PDB entry 2A2X | X-ray diffraction, 2.44 A resolution | chains H and P of the 3 polymer chains in the assembly

== Chain H ==
Name: Thrombin heavy chain
From: Homo sapiens
Notes: EC 3.4.21.5
Reference sequence: P00734 (THRB_HUMAN); the construct lacks a stretch of the UniProt sequence and is renumbered around it, so the offset changes along the chain: 16-36 = UniProt 364-384; 37-60 = UniProt 386-409; 61-77 = UniProt 419-435; 78-97 = UniProt 437-456; 7 more segments
Amino-acid sequence (259 residues; each row starts with the number of its first residue; note: 3 numbers in that range are skipped by the numbering (no residue carries them; nothing is unmodelled there); a row labelled like 60A-60I holds insertion residues (60A, then the next letters in order)):
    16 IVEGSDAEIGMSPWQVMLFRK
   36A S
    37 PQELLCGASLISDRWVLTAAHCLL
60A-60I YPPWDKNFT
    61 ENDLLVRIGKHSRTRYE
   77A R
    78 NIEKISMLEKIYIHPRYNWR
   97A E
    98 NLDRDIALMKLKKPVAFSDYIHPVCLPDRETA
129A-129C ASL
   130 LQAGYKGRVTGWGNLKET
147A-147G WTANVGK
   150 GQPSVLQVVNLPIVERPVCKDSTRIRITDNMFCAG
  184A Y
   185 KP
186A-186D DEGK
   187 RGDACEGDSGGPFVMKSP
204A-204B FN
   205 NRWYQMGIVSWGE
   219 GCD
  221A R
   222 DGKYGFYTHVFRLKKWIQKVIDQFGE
Unresolved in the structure: 147A-147G, 246-247
Swiss-Prot annotation at these positions:
  - region: Ala183 to Val200 (High affinity receptor-binding region which is also known as the TP508 peptide)
  - active site (Charge relay system): His57, Asp102, Ser195
  - glycosylation: Asn60G (N-linked (GlcNAc...) (complex) asparagine)
Disulfides: Cys42-Cys58, Cys168-Cys182, Cys191-Cys220
Small-molecule neighbours: NA9 (N-(carboxymethyl)-3-cyclohexyl-D-alanyl-N-({6-[amino(imino)methyl]pyridin-3-yl}methyl)-n~2~-methyl-L-alaninamide): His57, Tyr60A, Trp60D, Glu97A, Asn98, Leu99, Ile174, Asp189, Ala190, Cys191, Glu192, Ser195, Val213, Ser214, Trp215, Gly216, Glu217, Gly219, Cys220, Gly226, Phe227

== Chain P ==
Name: synthetic peptide
Amino-acid sequence (11 residues; row label = number of the first residue in the row):
    55 XYEPIPEEFAQ
Modified / non-standard residues: SIN (succinic acid) at position 55; Pro60 (4-hydroxyproline; HYP); Phe63 (4-sulfomethyl-l-phenylalanine; SMF); Ala64 (2-amino-3-cyclohexyl-propionic acid; ALC)

== Chain H / chain P interface ==
Residue-residue contacts (25):
  Phe34(H) - Tyr56(P)  hydrophobic
  Lys36(H) - Ala64(P)
  Lys36(H) - Gln65(P)  hydrogen bond (side chain-backbone)
  Gln38(H) - Tyr56(P)
  Gln38(H) - Pro58(P)
  Gln38(H) - Ile59(P)  hydrogen bond (side chain-backbone)
  Gln38(H) - Ala64(P)
  Leu40(H) - Tyr56(P)
  Asn62(H) - Gln65(P)  hydrogen bond (side chain-backbone)
  Leu65(H) - Phe63(P)
  Arg67(H) - Ile59(P)
  Arg73(H) - SIN_55(P)
  Arg73(H) - Tyr56(P)  hydrogen bond
  Thr74(H) - SIN_55(P)
  Thr74(H) - Tyr56(P)
  Thr74(H) - Glu57(P)  hydrogen bond (backbone-backbone)
  Arg75(H) - Glu57(P)
  Tyr76(H) - Glu57(P)  hydrogen bond (backbone-side chain)
  Tyr76(H) - Pro60(P)
  Tyr76(H) - Phe63(P)
  Glu80(H) - Phe63(P)
  Lys81(H) - Phe63(P)
  Ile82(H) - Ile59(P)  hydrophobic
  Ile82(H) - Phe63(P)
  Met84(H) - Gln65(P)
Also at the interface, not in a pair above, chain H (17 interface residues in all): Glu39, Gln151

== In short ==
The interface between chain H and chain P involves 17 residues on one side and 9 on the other; the contacts
include 6 hydrogen bonds. Polar contacts include Lys36(H)-Gln65(P), Gln38(H)-Ile59(P) and Asn62(H)-Gln65(P).
Chain H binds compound NA9. UniProt lists 3 active-site residues on chain H.
Chain H is Thrombin heavy chain (Homo sapiens) and chain P is synthetic peptide; the structure, Orally Active
Thrombin Inhibitors in Complex with Thrombin Inh12, was determined by X-ray diffraction together with 2ANK and
2ANM from the same study.
